6X4D - chains A and B; structure by X-ray diffraction, 2.65 A resolution.

== Chain A ==
Name: Reverse transcriptase/ribonuclease H
From: Human immunodeficiency virus type 1 group M subtype B
Notes: EC 2.7.7.49, 2.7.7.7, 3.1.26.13
UniProtKB: P03366 (POL_HV1B1); residues 1-555 here correspond to UniProt positions 600-1154 (UniProt number = residue number + 599)
Sequence (557 residues; row label = number of the first residue in the row; numbers below 1 keep their minus sign (Met-1 is residue -1)):
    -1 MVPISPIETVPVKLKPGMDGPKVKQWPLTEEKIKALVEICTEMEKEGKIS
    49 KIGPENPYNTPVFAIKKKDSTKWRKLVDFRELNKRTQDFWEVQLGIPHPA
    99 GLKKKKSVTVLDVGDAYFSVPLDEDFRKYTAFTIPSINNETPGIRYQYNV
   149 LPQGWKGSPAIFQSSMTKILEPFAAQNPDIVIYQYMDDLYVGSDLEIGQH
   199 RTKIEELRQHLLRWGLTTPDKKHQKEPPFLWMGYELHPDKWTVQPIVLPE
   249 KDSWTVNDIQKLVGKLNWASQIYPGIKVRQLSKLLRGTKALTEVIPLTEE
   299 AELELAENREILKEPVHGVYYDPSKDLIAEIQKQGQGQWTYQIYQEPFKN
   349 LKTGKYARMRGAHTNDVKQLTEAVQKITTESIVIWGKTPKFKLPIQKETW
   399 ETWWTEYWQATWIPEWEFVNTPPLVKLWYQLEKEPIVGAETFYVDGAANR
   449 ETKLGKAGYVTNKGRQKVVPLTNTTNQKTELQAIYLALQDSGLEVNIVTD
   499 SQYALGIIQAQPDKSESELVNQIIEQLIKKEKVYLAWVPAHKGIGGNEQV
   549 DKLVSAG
Unresolved in the structure: 64-70, 553-555
Sequence notes: expression tag (-1 to 0); engineered mutation Ala172 (Lys771 in P03366), Ala173 (Lys772 in P03366), Ser280 (Cys879 in P03366)
Small-molecule neighbours: UO4 (5-(cyclopropylmethyl)-7-{2-[2-(2,4-dioxo-3,4-dihydropyrimidin-1(2H)-yl)ethoxy]phenoxy}-8-methylnaphthalene-2-carbonitrile): Pro95, Leu100, Lys101, Lys102, Lys103, Val106, Val108, Val179, Tyr181, Tyr188, Val189, Gly190, Pro225, Phe227, Leu228, Trp229, Leu234, His235, Pro236, Tyr318
Curated features (UniProtKB/Swiss-Prot):
  - region: Phe227 to His235 (RT 'primer grip')
  - motif: Trp398 to Trp414 (Tryptophan repeat motif)
  - binding site (Mg(2+)): Asp110, Asp185, Asp186, Asp443, Glu478, Asp498, Asp549
  - site: Trp401 (Essential for RT p66/p51 heterodimerization), Trp414 (Essential for RT p66/p51 heterodimerization), Phe440, Tyr441 (Cleavage)
From the paper describing this entry:
  - binding site for UO4: Pro95, Tyr181, Tyr188, Phe227
  - conformationally variable residues: Pro95, Tyr181, Tyr188

== Chain B ==
Name: p51 RT
From: Human immunodeficiency virus type 1 group M subtype B
UniProtKB: P03366 (POL_HV1B1); residues 1-428 here correspond to UniProt positions 600-1027 (UniProt number = residue number + 599)
Sequence (428 residues; numbered 1 to 428; the number before each row is that of its first residue):
     1 PISPIETVPVKLKPGMDGPKVKQWPLTEEKIKALVEICTEMEKEGKISKI
    51 GPENPYNTPVFAIKKKDSTKWRKLVDFRELNKRTQDFWEVQLGIPHPAGL
   101 KKKKSVTVLDVGDAYFSVPLDEDFRKYTAFTIPSINNETPGIRYQYNVLP
   151 QGWKGSPAIFQSSMTKILEPFKKQNPDIVIYQYMDDLYVGSDLEIGQHRT
   201 KIEELRQHLLRWGLTTPDKKHQKEPPFLWMGYELHPDKWTVQPIVLPEKD
   251 SWTVNDIQKLVGKLNWASQIYPGIKVRQLSKLLRGTKALTEVIPLTEEAE
   301 LELAENREILKEPVHGVYYDPSKDLIAEIQKQGQGQWTYQIYQEPFKNLK
   351 TGKYARMRGAHTNDVKQLTEAVQKITTESIVIWGKTPKFKLPIQKETWET
   401 WWTEYWQATWIPEWEFVNTPPLVKLWYQ
Unresolved in the structure: 1-4, 89-92, 213-231
Sequence notes: engineered mutation Ser280 (Cys879 in P03366)
Curated features (UniProtKB/Swiss-Prot):
  - region: Phe227 to His235 (RT 'primer grip')
  - motif: Trp398 to Trp414 (Tryptophan repeat motif)
  - binding site (Mg(2+)): Asp110, Asp185, Asp186
  - site (Essential for RT p66/p51 heterodimerization): Trp401, Trp414

== How chain A and chain B interact ==
Residue-residue contacts - 106 pairs, chain A then chain B:
  Val8(A) - Glu53(B)
  Pro9(A) - Glu53(B)
  Gln85(A) - Glu53(B)  hydrogen bond (side chain-backbone)
  Asp86(A) - Lys20(B)  salt bridge
  Asp86(A) - Pro55(B)
  Phe87(A) - Pro52(B)
  Trp88(A) - Pro52(B)  hydrogen bond (backbone-backbone)
  Trp88(A) - Asn54(B)
  Trp88(A) - Pro55(B)
  Trp88(A) - Asn57(B)
  Trp88(A) - Thr131(B)
  Trp88(A) - Arg143(B)
  Val90(A) - Pro140(B)  hydrophobic
  Val90(A) - Gly141(B)
  Leu92(A) - Asn137(B)
  Gly93(A) - Asn137(B)
  Pro95(A) - Asn136(B)
  Pro95(A) - Asn137(B)
  His96(A) - Asn136(B)  hydrogen bond (backbone-side chain)
  Gly99(A) - Asn136(B)
  Gly99(A) - Glu138(B)
  Ala158(A) - Pro52(B)  hydrophobic
  Ile159(A) - Pro52(B)  hydrophobic
  Gln161(A) - Pro140(B)
  Ser162(A) - Pro52(B)
  Thr165(A) - Pro140(B)
  Tyr181(A) - Glu138(B)  hydrogen bond
  Gln182(A) - Pro140(B)
  Gln373(A) - Thr397(B)  hydrogen bond
  Gln373(A) - Thr400(B)
  Gln373(A) - Trp401(B)  hydrogen bond
  Thr376(A) - Trp401(B)
  Ile380(A) - Pro25(B)  hydrophobic
  Ile380(A) - Leu26(B)
  Val381(A) - Pro25(B)  hydrophobic
  Val381(A) - Ile135(B)
  Val381(A) - Asn136(B)  hydrogen bond (backbone-backbone)
  Ile382(A) - Ile135(B)
  Ile382(A) - Asn136(B)
  Trp383(A) - Ile135(B)
  Gly384(A) - Thr27(B)
  Gly384(A) - Glu28(B)  hydrogen bond (backbone-backbone)
  Gly384(A) - Ile135(B)
  Trp402(A) - Lys331(B)  hydrogen bond (backbone-side chain)
  Trp402(A) - His361(B)
  Trp402(A) - Asp364(B)
  Tyr405(A) - Lys331(B)  hydrogen bond (backbone-side chain)
  Trp406(A) - Lys331(B)
  Trp406(A) - Pro392(B)  hydrophobic
  Trp406(A) - Val417(B)
  Trp406(A) - Asn418(B)
  Trp406(A) - Thr419(B)
  Trp406(A) - Pro420(B)
  Trp406(A) - Pro421(B)
  Gln407(A) - Lys331(B)  hydrogen bond (backbone-side chain)
  Gln407(A) - Pro392(B)
  Gln407(A) - Ile393(B)
  Gln407(A) - Gln394(B)  hydrogen bond
  Gln407(A) - Val417(B)  hydrogen bond (side chain-backbone)
  Gln407(A) - Asn418(B)
  Ala408(A) - Trp337(B)  hydrophobic
  Ala408(A) - Asp364(B)
  Ala408(A) - Pro392(B)  hydrogen bond (backbone-backbone)
  Ala408(A) - Ile393(B)
  Thr409(A) - Asp364(B)
  Trp410(A) - Thr362(B)
  Trp410(A) - Asn363(B)
  Trp410(A) - Val365(B)  hydrophobic
  Trp410(A) - Trp401(B)
  Trp410(A) - Tyr405(B)
  Pro412(A) - Trp401(B)  hydrophobic
  Pro433(A) - Asn255(B)
  Ile434(A) - Thr290(B)
  Val435(A) - Thr290(B)
  Thr439(A) - Lys287(B)
  Thr439(A) - Ala288(B)
  Thr439(A) - Leu289(B)  hydrogen bond (side chain-backbone)
  Tyr441(A) - Val254(B)
  Tyr441(A) - Gln258(B)
  Tyr441(A) - Thr286(B)
  Tyr441(A) - Lys287(B)  hydrogen bond (side chain-backbone)
  Val458(A) - Thr286(B)
  Thr459(A) - Thr286(B)  hydrogen bond (backbone-side chain)
  Asn460(A) - Thr286(B)
  Asn460(A) - Lys287(B)
  Asn460(A) - Ala288(B)
  Asn494(A) - Leu289(B)
  Val496(A) - Leu289(B)  hydrophobic
  Leu503(A) - Leu422(B)  hydrophobic
  Gly504(A) - Pro420(B)
  Tyr532(A) - Asn255(B)  hydrogen bond
  Tyr532(A) - Leu289(B)  hydrophobic
  Trp535(A) - Leu422(B)  hydrophobic
  Trp535(A) - Trp426(B)  hydrophobic
  Val536(A) - Gln258(B)
  Pro537(A) - Gly262(B)
  Pro537(A) - Asn265(B)
  Lys540(A) - Asn265(B)
  Lys540(A) - Ser280(B)  hydrogen bond (backbone-side chain)
  Gly541(A) - Ser280(B)
  Ile542(A) - Leu283(B)  hydrophobic
  Gly543(A) - Leu283(B)  hydrogen bond (backbone-backbone)
  Gly543(A) - Arg284(B)
  Gly543(A) - Gly285(B)
  Gly544(A) - Gly285(B)  hydrogen bond (backbone-backbone)
  Gly544(A) - Thr286(B)
Also at the interface, not in a pair above, chain A (64 interface residues in all): Ile94, Leu100, Ile180, Thr369, Thr377, Thr386, Gln507, Ala508, Ala534
Also at the interface, not in a pair above, chain B (58 interface residues in all): Thr139, Val261, Lys275, Val276, Leu368

== Overview ==
64 residues of chain A face 58 of chain B across their interface, with 21 hydrogen bonds and 1 salt bridge.
Among the polar pairs are Asp86(A)-Lys20(B), Gln85(A)-Glu53(B) and His96(A)-Asn136(B). Chain A binds compound
UO4. The paper reports a binding site for UO4 at Pro95(A), Tyr181(A) and Tyr188(A) among others;
conformational variability at Pro95(A), Tyr181(A) and Tyr188(A).
Here chain A is Reverse transcriptase/ribonuclease H and chain B is p51 RT, both from Human immunodeficiency
virus type 1 group M subtype B. Entry 6X4D (Crystal Structure of HIV-1 Reverse Transcriptase in Complex with
5-(cyclopropylmethyl)-7-(2-(2-(2,4-dioxo-3,4-dihydropyrimidin-1(2H)-yl)ethoxy)phenoxy)-8-methyl-2-naphthonitrile
(JLJ678), a Non-nucleoside Inhibitor) was determined by X-ray diffraction (same publication as 6X47, 6X49,
6X4A, 6X4B, 6X4C, 6X4E and 6X4F).
